PDB entry 4L16 | X-ray diffraction, 2.80 A resolution | chain A

Chain A:
Name: Fidgetin-like protein 1
Organism: Caenorhabditis elegans
Notes: EC 3.6.4.-; fragment: AAA domain
UniProtKB: O16299 (FIGL1_CAEEL); residues 261-594 here = UniProt positions 261-594
Amino-acid sequence (334 residues; row label = number of the first residue in the row):
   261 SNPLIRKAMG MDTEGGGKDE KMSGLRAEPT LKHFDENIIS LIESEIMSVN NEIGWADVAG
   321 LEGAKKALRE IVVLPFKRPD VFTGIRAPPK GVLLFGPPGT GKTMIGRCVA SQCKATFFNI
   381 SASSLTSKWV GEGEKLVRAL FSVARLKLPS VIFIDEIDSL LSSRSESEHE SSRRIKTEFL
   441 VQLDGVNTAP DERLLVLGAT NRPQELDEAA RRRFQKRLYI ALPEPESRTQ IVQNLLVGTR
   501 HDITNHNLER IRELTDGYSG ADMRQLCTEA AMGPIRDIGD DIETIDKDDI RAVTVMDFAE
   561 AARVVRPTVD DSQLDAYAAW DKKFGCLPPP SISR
Disordered / not traced: 261-288, 423-429, 588-594
Small-molecule neighbours: ADP (adenosine-5'-diphosphate): Asp317, Val318, Ala319, Leu321, Pro357, Pro358, Gly359, Thr360, Gly361, Lys362, Thr363, Met364, Asn461, Pro483, Ile491, Gly520, Ala521, Arg524
UniProt features mapped onto this chain:
  - binding site (ATP): Ala319, Gly359 to Met364
  - mutagenesis: Thr360 (T360C: No effect on ATPase activity), Lys362 (K362A: Abolishes ATPase activity), Cys368 (C368A: Strongly inhibits ATPase activity), Cys373 (C373A: Slightly inhibits ATPase activity), Glu416 (E416A: Abolishes ATPase activity), Asn461 (N461A: Abolishes ATPase activity), Arg471 (R471A: Abolishes ATPase activity), Arg472 (R472A: Abolishes ATPase activity), Arg473 (R473A: Abolishes ATPase activity), Cys527 (C527A: Slightly inhibits ATPase activity)

Overview:
Chain A binds ADP. UniProt lists 7 ATP-binding residues and 10 mutagenesis sites.
Chain A is Fidgetin-like protein 1 (Caenorhabditis elegans); the structure, Crystal structure of FIGL-1 AAA
domain in complex with ADP, was determined by X-ray diffraction, deposited together with 4L15.
